Entry 8A1U (electron microscopy, 2.86 A resolution); this record covers chains C and E of the 6 polymer chains in the assembly.

Chain C:
Molecule: Na(+)-translocating NADH-quinone reductase subunit C
From: Vibrio cholerae
Notes: EC 7.2.1.1
UniProtKB: P0C6E0 (NQRC_VIBCH); residues 1-257 here = UniProt positions 1-257
Amino-acid sequence (257 residues; each row starts with the number of its first residue):
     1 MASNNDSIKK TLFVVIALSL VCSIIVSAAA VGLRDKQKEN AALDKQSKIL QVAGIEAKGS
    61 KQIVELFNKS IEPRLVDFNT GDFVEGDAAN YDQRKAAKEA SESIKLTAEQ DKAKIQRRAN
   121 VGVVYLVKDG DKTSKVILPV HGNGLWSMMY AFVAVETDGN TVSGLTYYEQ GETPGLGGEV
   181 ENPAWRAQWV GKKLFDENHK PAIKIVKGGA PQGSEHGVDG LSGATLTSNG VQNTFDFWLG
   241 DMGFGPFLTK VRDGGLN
Disordered / not traced: 1-6
Covalent attachments: flavin mononucleotide (FMN) linked to Thr-225
Residues lining bound ligands: FMN (flavin mononucleotide): Leu-145, Trp-146, Glu-172, Thr-173, Leu-176, Gly-177, Lys-207, Gly-223, Ala-224, Leu-226, Thr-227
Swiss-Prot annotation at these positions:
  - modified residue: Thr-225 (FMN phosphoryl threonine)

Chain E:
Molecule: Na(+)-translocating NADH-quinone reductase subunit E
From: Vibrio cholerae
Notes: EC 7.2.1.1
UniProtKB: Q9X4Q7 (NQRE_VIBCH); residue numbers follow UniProt; this construct covers 1-198
Amino-acid sequence (198 residues; each row starts with the number of its first residue):
     1 MEHYISLLVK SIFIENMALS FFLGMCTFLA VSKKVKTSFG LGIAVIVVLT ISVPVNNLVY
    61 NLVLKPDALV EGVDLSFLNF ITFIGVIAAL VQILEMILDR FFPPLYNALG IFLPLITVNC
   121 AIFGGVSFMV QRDYSFAESV VYGFGSGVGW MLAIVALAGI REKMKYSDVP PGLRGLGITF
   181 ITAGLMALGF MSFSGVQL
Disordered / not traced: 1
Metal / ion sites: 2Fe-2S cluster Fe: Cys-26, Cys-120 (shared with 2 residues of chain D)
Residues lining bound ligands: 2Fe-2S cluster (FES): Gly-24, Met-25, Cys-26, Asn-119, Cys-120

Chain C / chain E interface:
Pairs across the interface (10):
  Val-26(C) / Phe-77(E)  hydrophobic
  Ser-27(C) / Phe-77(E)
  Ala-30(C) / Phe-77(E)  hydrophobic
  Arg-34(C) / Asp-74(E)  salt bridge
  Arg-34(C) / Phe-77(E)
  Lys-98(C) / Asp-133(E)
  Leu-145(C) / Gln-197(E)
  Trp-146(C) / Ser-194(E)
  Trp-146(C) / Gly-195(E)
  Trp-146(C) / Gln-197(E)  hydrogen bond (backbone-side chain)
Other interface residues (no listed pair), chain E (7 interface residues in all): Leu-78

Summary:
The chain C/chain E interface involves 7 residues from each chain, with 1 hydrogen bond and 1 salt bridge.
Polar contacts include Arg-34(C)/Asp-74(E) and Trp-146(C)/Gln-197(E). Bound to chain E: 2Fe-2S cluster.
Covalently linked flavin mononucleotide: at Thr-225(C).
Here chain C is Na(+)-translocating NADH-quinone reductase subunit C and chain E is Na(+)-translocating
NADH-quinone reductase subunit E, both from Vibrio cholerae. Entry 8A1U (Sodium pumping NADH-quinone
oxidoreductase with substrates NADH and Q2) was determined by electron microscopy (same publication as 8A1T,
8A1V, 8A1W, 8A1X, 8A1Y, 8ACW and 8ACY).
